6QCT - chains B and M of the 6 polymer chains in the assembly; structure by electron microscopy, 3.20 A resolution.

== Chain B ==
Molecule: RNA-directed RNA polymerase catalytic subunit
From: Influenza B virus
Notes: EC 2.7.7.48
Reference sequence: Q5V8Y6 (Q5V8Y6_9INFB); residues 1-752 here = UniProt positions 1-752
Sequence (772 residues; numbered -8 to 763; the number before each row is that of its first residue; numbers below 1 keep their minus sign (Gly-8 is residue -8)):
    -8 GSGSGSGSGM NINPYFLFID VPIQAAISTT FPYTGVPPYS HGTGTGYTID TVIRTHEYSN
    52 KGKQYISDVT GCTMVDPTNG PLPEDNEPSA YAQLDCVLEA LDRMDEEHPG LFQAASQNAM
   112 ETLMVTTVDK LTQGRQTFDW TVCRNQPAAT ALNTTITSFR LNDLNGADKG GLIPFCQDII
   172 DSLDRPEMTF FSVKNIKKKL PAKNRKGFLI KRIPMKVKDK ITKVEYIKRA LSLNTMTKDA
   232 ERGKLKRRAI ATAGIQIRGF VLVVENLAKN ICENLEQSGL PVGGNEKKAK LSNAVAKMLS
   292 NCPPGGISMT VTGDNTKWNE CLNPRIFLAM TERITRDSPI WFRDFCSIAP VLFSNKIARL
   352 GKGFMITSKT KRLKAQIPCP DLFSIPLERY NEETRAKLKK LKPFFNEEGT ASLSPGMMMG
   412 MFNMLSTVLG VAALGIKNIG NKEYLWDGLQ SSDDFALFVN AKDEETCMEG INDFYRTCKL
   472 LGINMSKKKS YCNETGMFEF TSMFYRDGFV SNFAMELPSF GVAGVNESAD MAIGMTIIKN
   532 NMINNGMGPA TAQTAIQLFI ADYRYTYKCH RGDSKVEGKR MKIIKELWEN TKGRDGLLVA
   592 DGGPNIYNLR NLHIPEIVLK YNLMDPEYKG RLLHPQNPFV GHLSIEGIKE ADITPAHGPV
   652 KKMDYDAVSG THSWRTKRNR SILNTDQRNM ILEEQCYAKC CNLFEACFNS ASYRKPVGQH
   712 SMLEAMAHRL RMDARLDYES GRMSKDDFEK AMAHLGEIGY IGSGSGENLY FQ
Disordered / not traced: -8 to -1, 638-652, 750-763
Differences from the reference sequence: expression tag (-8 to 0, 753-763)
Metal / ion sites: Mg2+: Gly304, Asp445
From the paper describing this entry:
  - conformationally variable residues (loop rearrangement, order/disorder transition): Val631 to Ser660, Thr667 to Met681
  - binding site for 3 end: Gln127 to Asn136, Met227 to Lys229, Ile241 to Arg249, Leu271 to Gly274, Met412 to Met415, Thr527 to Asn531
  - binding site for capped RNA (chain M): Gln124 to Arg126, Lys706
  - Mg2+ coordination: Gly304, Asp445
  - binding site for 5 end: Leu200
  - catalytic residues: Asp305, Asp444, Asp445 (proposed by the authors, not directly observed)

== Chain M ==
Molecule: capped RNA
Sequence (20 nucleotides; numbered 1 to 20; the number before each row is that of its first residue):
     1 XAAUGCUAUA AUAGCAGAAG
Disordered / not traced: 5-11
Modified positions: GTG (7-methyl-guanosine-5'-triphosphate-5'-guanosine) at position 1

== How chain B and chain M interact ==
Pairs across the interface (21):
  Tyr24(B) - A19(M)  hydrogen bond to the phosphate
  Thr123(B) - G14(M)  phosphate contact
  Gln124(B) - A13(M)  hydrogen bond to the phosphate
  Gln124(B) - G14(M)  phosphate contact
  Arg126(B) - C15(M)  salt bridge to the phosphate
  Arg126(B) - A16(M)  salt bridge to the phosphate
  Arg233(B) - A18(M)  salt bridge to the phosphate
  Asn414(B) - G20(M)  hydrogen bond to the base
  Ser443(B) - G20(M)  sugar contact
  Asp444(B) - G20(M)  hydrogen bond to the sugar
  Thr492(B) - A19(M)  hydrogen bond to the sugar
  Thr492(B) - G20(M)  sugar contact
  Ser493(B) - A19(M)  phosphate contact
  Ser493(B) - G20(M)  hydrogen bond to the phosphate
  Met506(B) - A18(M)  sugar contact
  Met506(B) - A19(M)  sugar contact
  Pro509(B) - G17(M)  phosphate contact
  Pro509(B) - A18(M)  phosphate contact
  Ser510(B) - G17(M)  sugar contact
  Lys706(B) - U12(M)  hydrogen bond to the phosphate
  Lys706(B) - A13(M)  salt bridge to the phosphate
Other interface residues (no listed pair), chain B (18 interface residues in all): Lys229, Ser442, Asp445, Glu507

== In short ==
18 residues of chain B face 9 of chain M across their interface; the contacts include 7 hydrogen bonds and 4
salt bridges. Among the polar pairs are Asn414(B)-G20(M), Asp444(B)-G20(M) and Thr492(B)-A19(M). The paper
reports catalytic residues Asp305(B), Asp444(B) and Asp445(B); a binding site for 3 end at Gln127(B),
Met227(B) and Ile241(B) among others.
Here chain B is RNA-directed RNA polymerase catalytic subunit (Influenza B virus) and chain M is capped RNA.
Entry 6QCT (Influenza B polymerase elongation complex) was determined by electron microscopy (same publication
as 6QCS, 6QCV, 6QCW and 6QCX).
